7JG7 - chains C and G of the 20 polymer chains in the assembly; structure by electron microscopy, 3.50 A resolution.

== Chain C ==
Protein: ATP synthase subunit alpha
From: Mycolicibacterium smegmatis
Notes: EC 7.1.2.2
UniProt: A0A0D6IV93 (A0A0D6IV93_MYCSM); residue numbers follow UniProt; this construct covers 23-548
Amino-acid sequence (548 residues; each row starts with the number of its first residue; X marks 22 residues of unknown identity (built as UNK)):
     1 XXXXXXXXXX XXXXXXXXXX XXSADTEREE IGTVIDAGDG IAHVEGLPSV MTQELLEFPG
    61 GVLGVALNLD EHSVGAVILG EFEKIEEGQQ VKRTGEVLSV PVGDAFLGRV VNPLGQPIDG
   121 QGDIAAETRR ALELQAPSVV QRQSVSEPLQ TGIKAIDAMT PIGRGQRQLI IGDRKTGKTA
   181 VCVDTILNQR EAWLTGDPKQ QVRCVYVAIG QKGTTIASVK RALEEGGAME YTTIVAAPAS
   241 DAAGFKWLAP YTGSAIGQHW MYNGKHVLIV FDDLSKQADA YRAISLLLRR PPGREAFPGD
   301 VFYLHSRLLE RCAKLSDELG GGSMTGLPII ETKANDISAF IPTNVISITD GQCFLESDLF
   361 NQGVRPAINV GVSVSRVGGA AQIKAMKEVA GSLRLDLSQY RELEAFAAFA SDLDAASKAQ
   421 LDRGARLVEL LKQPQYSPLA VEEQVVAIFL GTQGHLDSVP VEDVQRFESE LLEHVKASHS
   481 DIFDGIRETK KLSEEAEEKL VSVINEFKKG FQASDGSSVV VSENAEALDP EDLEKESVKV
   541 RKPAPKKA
Not modelled in the structure: 1-11, 23-27, 517-526, 546-548

== Chain G ==
Protein: ATP synthase gamma chain
From: Mycolicibacterium smegmatis
UniProt: A0A0D6IUE3 (A0A0D6IUE3_MYCSM); residues 1-307 here = UniProt positions 1-307
Amino-acid sequence (307 residues; row label = number of the first residue in the row):
     1 MAATLRELRG RIRSAGSIKK ITKAQELIAT SRIAKAQARV EAARPYAAEI TNMLTELAGA
    61 SALDHPLLVE RKQPKRAGVL VVSSDRGLCG AYNANVLRRA EELFSLLRDE GKDPVLYVVG
   121 RKALGYFSFR QRTVVESWTG FSERPTYENA REIADTLVNA FMAGADDEGD DAGADGILGV
   181 DELHIVFTEF RSMLSQTAVA RRAAPMEVEY VGEVETGPRT LYSFEPDPET LFDALLPRYI
   241 ATRVYAALLE AAASESASRR RAMKSATDNA DDLIKALTLA ANRERQAQIT QEISEIVGGA
   301 NALAGSK
Not modelled in the structure: 1-3, 165-177, 214-221, 304-307

== Chain C / chain G interface ==
Residue-residue contacts (25; chain C residue first):
  Ala527(C) - Glu102(G)  hydrogen bond (backbone-backbone)
  Ala527(C) - Ser105(G)  hydrogen bond (backbone-backbone)
  Ala527(C) - Leu106(G)
  Leu528(C) - Glu102(G)  hydrogen bond (backbone-backbone)
  Glu534(C) - Ala200(G)
  Glu534(C) - Arg201(G)
  Glu534(C) - Arg202(G)  hydrogen bond (backbone-backbone)
  Lys535(C) - Arg202(G)
  Glu536(C) - Arg202(G)  hydrogen bond (backbone-backbone)
  Glu536(C) - Met206(G)
  Glu536(C) - Glu207(G)  hydrogen bond (backbone-backbone)
  Ser537(C) - Glu207(G)
  Val538(C) - Glu207(G)  hydrogen bond (backbone-backbone)
  Val538(C) - Val208(G)
  Val538(C) - Glu209(G)  hydrogen bond (backbone-backbone)
  Lys539(C) - Thr55(G)
  Lys539(C) - Glu209(G)
  Val540(C) - Glu209(G)  hydrogen bond (backbone-backbone)
  Val540(C) - Tyr210(G)
  Val540(C) - Val211(G)  hydrogen bond (backbone-backbone)
  Arg541(C) - Val211(G)
  Arg541(C) - Glu213(G)
  Lys542(C) - Tyr210(G)
  Lys542(C) - Val211(G)  hydrogen bond (backbone-backbone)
  Pro543(C) - Val211(G)
Also at the interface, not in a pair above, chain C (13 interface residues in all): Leu533
Also at the interface, not in a pair above, chain G (15 interface residues in all): Gly212

== Overview ==
13 residues of chain C face 15 of chain G across their interface; the contacts include 11 hydrogen bonds.
Backbone hydrogen bonds pair Ala527(C)-Glu102(G), Ala527(C)-Ser105(G) and Leu528(C)-Glu102(G).
Chain C is ATP synthase subunit alpha and chain G is ATP synthase gamma chain, both from Mycolicibacterium
smegmatis; the structure, Cryo-EM structure of bedaquiline-free Mycobacterium smegmatis ATP synthase
rotational state 3 (backbone model), was determined by electron microscopy together with 7JG5, 7JG6, 7JG8,
7JG9, 7JGA, 7JGB and 7JGC from the same study.
